9BW0 - chains A and T of the 14 polymer chains in the assembly; structure by X-ray diffraction, 3.51 A resolution.

== Chain A ==
Name: DNA-directed RNA polymerase II subunit RPB1
Organism: Saccharomyces cerevisiae
Notes: EC 2.7.7.6
Reference sequence: P04050 (RPB1_YEAST); numbering as in UniProt (aligned over 1-1733)
Chain sequence (1733 residues; numbered 1 to 1733; the number before each row is that of its first residue):
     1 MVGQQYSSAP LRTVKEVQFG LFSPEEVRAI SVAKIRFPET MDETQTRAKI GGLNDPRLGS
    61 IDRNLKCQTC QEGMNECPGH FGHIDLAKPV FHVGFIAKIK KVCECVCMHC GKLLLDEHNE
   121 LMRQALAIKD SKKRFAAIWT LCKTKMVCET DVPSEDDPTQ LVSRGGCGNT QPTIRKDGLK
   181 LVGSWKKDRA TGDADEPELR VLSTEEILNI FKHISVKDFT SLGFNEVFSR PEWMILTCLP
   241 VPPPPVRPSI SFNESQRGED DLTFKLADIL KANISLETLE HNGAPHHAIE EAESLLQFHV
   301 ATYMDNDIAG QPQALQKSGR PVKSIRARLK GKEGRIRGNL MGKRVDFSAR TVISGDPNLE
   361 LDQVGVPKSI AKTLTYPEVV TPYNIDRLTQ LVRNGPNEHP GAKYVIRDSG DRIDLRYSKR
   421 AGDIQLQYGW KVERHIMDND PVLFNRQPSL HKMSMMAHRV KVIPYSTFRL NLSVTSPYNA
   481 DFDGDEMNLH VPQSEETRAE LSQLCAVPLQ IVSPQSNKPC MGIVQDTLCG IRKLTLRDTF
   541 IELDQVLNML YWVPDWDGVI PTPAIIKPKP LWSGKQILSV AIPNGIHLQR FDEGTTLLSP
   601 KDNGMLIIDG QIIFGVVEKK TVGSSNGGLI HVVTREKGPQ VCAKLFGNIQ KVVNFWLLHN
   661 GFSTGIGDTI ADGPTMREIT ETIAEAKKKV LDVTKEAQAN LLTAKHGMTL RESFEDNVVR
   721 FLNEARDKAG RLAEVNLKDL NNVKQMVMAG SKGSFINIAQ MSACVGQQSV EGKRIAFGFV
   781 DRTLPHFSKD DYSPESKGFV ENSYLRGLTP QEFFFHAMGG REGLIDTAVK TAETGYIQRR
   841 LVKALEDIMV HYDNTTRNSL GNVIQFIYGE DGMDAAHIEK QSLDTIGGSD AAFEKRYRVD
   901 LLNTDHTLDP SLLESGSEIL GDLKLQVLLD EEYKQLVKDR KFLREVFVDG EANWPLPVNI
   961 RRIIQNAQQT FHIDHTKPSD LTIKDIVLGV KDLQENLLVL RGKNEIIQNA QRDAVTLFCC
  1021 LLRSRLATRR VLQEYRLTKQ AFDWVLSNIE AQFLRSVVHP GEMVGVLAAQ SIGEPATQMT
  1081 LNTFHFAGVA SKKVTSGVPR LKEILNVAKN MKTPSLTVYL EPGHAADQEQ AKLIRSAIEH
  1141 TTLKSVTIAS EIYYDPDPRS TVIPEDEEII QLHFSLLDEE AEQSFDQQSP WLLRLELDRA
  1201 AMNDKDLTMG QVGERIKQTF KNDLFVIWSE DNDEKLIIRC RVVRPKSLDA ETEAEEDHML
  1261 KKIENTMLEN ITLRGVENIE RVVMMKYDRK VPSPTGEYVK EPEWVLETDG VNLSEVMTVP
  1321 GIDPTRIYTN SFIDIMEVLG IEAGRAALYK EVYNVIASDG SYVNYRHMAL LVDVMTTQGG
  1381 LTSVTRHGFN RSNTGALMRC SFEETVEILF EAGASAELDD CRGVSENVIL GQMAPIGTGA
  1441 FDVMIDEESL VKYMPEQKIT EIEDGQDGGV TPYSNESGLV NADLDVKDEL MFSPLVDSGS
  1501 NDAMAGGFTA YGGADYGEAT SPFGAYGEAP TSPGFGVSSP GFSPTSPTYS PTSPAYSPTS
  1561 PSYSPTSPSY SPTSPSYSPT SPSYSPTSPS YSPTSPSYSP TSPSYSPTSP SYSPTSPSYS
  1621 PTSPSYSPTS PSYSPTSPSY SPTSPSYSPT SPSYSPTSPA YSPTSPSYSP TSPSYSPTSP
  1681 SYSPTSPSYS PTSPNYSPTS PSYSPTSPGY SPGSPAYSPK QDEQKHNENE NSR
Unresolved in the structure: 1, 154-162, 166, 187-197, 253-255, 319-320, 1095, 1157-1160, 1173-1186, 1244-1254, 1456-1733
Metal / ion sites: Zn2+ site 1: Cys67, Cys70, Cys77, His80; Zn2+ site 2: Cys107, Cys110, Cys148
Swiss-Prot annotation at these positions:
  - region: Pro248 to Asp260 (Lid loop), Asn306 to Lys323 (Rudder loop), Pro810 to Glu822 (Bridging helix)
  - binding site (Zn(2+)): Cys67, Cys70, Cys77, His80, Cys107, Cys110, Cys148, Cys167
  - binding site (Mg(2+)): Asp481, Asp483, Asp485
  - modified residue: Thr1471 (Phosphothreonine)
  - cross-link (Glycyl lysine isopeptide (Lys-Gly)): Lys695 (interchain with G-Cter in ubiquitin), Lys1246 (interchain with G-Cter in ubiquitin), Lys1350 (interchain with G-Cter in ubiquitin)
  - natural variant: Ser1653 to Pro1659 (deletion: In strain: A364A)
  - mutagenesis: Lys1246 (K1246R: Impairs ubiquitination during transcription stress)

== Chain T ==
Molecule: 13-nt DNA strand
Sequence (13 nucleotides; numbered 15 to 27; the number before each row is that of its first residue):
    15 ACGTCCCTCT CGA

== Interface between chain A and chain T ==
Residue-residue contacts - 12 pairs, chain A then chain T:
  Phe252(A) - DA27(T)  base contact
  Lys332(A) - DC19(T)  salt bridge to the phosphate
  Arg344(A) - DC21(T)  salt bridge to the phosphate
  Arg350(A) - DC21(T)  sugar contact
  Gln447(A) - DC20(T)  sugar contact
  Glu486(A) - DC21(T)  sugar contact
  Thr831(A) - DT18(T)  base contact
  Ala832(A) - DT18(T)  sugar contact
  Gly835(A) - DT18(T)  sugar contact
  Tyr836(A) - DG17(T)  sugar contact
  Arg1386(A) - DC16(T)  base contact
  Glu1403(A) - DC16(T)  sugar contact
Also at the interface, not in a pair above, chain A (14 interface residues in all): Arg337, Glu1404

== Summary ==
Chain A and chain T form an interface of 14 and 7 residues respectively; the contacts include 2 salt bridges.
Among the polar pairs are Lys332(A)-DC19(T) and Arg344(A)-DC21(T). UniProt lists 8 Zn2+-binding residues, 3
Mg2+-binding residues and one mutagenesis site on chain A.
Chain A is DNA-directed RNA polymerase II subunit RPB1 (Saccharomyces cerevisiae) and chain T is a 13-nt DNA
strand; the structure, RNA Polymerase II - No ATP, was determined by X-ray diffraction (same publication as
9BVT, 8U9R and 8U9X).
